4ZJD - chains C and D of the 6 polymer chains in the assembly; structure by X-ray diffraction, 7.50 A resolution (low resolution: residue-level contacts below are approximate; hydrogen-bond / salt-bridge calls are withheld).

Chain C (and D):
Name: Aggregation suppressing protein
Source organism: Salmonella enterica subsp. enterica serovar Typhimurium
Notes: chain D of this document is another copy of the same molecule, construct and numbering; everything in this record applies to it too
UniProtKB: D1MC98 (D1MC98_SALTM); residue numbers follow UniProt; this construct covers 12-147
Amino-acid sequence (137 residues; row label = number of the first residue in the row):
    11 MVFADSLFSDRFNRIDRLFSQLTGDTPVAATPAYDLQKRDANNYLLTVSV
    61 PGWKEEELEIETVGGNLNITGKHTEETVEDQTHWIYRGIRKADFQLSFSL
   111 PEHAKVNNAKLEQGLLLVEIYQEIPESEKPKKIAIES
Unresolved in the structure: 11-39, 133-147
Sequence notes: expression tag (11)

Interface between chain C and chain D:
Contacting residue pairs - 28 pairs, chain C then chain D:
  Y44(C) - Y96(D)
  D45(C) - Y96(D)
  D45(C) - R97(D)
  D45(C) - G98(D)
  D45(C) - I99(D)
  L46(C) - I95(D)
  L46(C) - Y96(D)
  Q47(C) - T92(D)
  Q47(C) - H93(D)
  Q47(C) - W94(D)
  Q47(C) - I95(D)
  K48(C) - H93(D)
  P61(C) - S59(D)
  G62(C) - Q123(D)
  D90(C) - K48(D)
  T92(C) - K48(D)
  H93(C) - L46(D)
  H93(C) - Q47(D)
  H93(C) - K48(D)
  H93(C) - L55(D)
  W94(C) - Q47(D)
  I95(C) - L46(D)
  I95(C) - Q47(D)
  Y96(C) - D45(D)
  I99(C) - S59(D)
  Q123(C) - P61(D)
  Q123(C) - G62(D)
  L125(C) - I99(D)
Interface residues without a listed pair, chain C (20 interface residues in all): R49, T57, W63, G124
Interface residues without a listed pair, chain D (19 interface residues in all): V60, L125

Summary:
Chain C and chain D form an interface of 20 and 19 residues respectively.
Both chains are Aggregation suppressing protein (Salmonella enterica subsp. enterica serovar Typhimurium).
Entry 4ZJD (Small heat shock protein AgsA from Salmonella typhimurium: Truncations at N- and C- termini) was
determined by X-ray diffraction together with 4ZJ9 and 4ZJA from the same study.
